3BU4 - chain A; structure by X-ray diffraction, 1.77 A resolution.

Chain A:
Name: Protein (ribonuclease T1)
Organism: Aspergillus oryzae
Notes: EC 3.1.27.3
UniProt: P00651 (RNT1_ASPOR); residues 1-104 here correspond to UniProt positions 27-130 (UniProt number = residue number + 26)
Chain sequence (104 residues; numbered 1 to 104; the number before each row is that of its first residue):
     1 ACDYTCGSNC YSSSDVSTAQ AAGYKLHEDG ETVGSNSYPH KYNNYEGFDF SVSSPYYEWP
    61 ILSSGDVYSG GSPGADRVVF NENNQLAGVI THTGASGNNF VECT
Construct notes: conflict K25 (Gln51 in P00651)
Curated features (UniProtKB/Swiss-Prot):
  - active site: H40, E58 (Proton acceptor), H92 (Proton donor)
Disulfides: C2-C10, C6-C103
Metal / ion sites: Ca2+ near D15 (its only coordinating residue here)
Ligand contacts: guanosine-2'-monophosphate (2GP): Y38, H40, K41, Y42, N43, N44, Y45, E46, E58, R77, H92, N98, N99, F100

Summary:
Ligands of chain A: guanosine-2'-monophosphate. UniProt lists 3 active-site residues.
Chain A is Protein (ribonuclease T1) (Aspergillus oryzae); the structure, Ribonuclease T1 complex with 2'GMP,
was determined by X-ray diffraction (same publication as 1BU4, 2BU4, 4BU4 and 5BU4).
